6IFK - chains B and N of the 10 polymer chains in the assembly; structure by electron microscopy, 3.20 A resolution.

Chain B:
Protein: Type III-A CRISPR-associated RAMP protein Csm4
Source organism: Streptococcus thermophilus ND03
UniProtKB: A0A2U2M037 (A0A2U2M037_STRTR); numbering as in UniProt (aligned over 1-299)
Sequence (299 residues; row label = number of the first residue in the row):
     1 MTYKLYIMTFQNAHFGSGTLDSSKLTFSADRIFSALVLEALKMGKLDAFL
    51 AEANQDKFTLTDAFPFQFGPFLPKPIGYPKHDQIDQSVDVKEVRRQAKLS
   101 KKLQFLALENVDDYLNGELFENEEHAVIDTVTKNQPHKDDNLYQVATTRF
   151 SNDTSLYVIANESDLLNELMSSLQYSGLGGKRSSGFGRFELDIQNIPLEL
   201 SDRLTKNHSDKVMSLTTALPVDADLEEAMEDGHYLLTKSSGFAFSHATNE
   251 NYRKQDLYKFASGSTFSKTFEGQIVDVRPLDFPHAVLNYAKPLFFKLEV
Disordered / not traced: 1, 83-85
Reported in the primary citation:
  - conformationally variable residues (order/disorder transition): Asp82 to Gln104

Chain N:
Molecule: crRNA
Sequence (34 nucleotides; row label = number of the first residue in the row):
     1 ACGGAAACGCUUUCUAGCUCGCUAUAAUUACCCA

Chain B / chain N interface:
Residue-residue contacts - 59 pairs, chain B then chain N:
  His14(B) - G4(N)  salt bridge to the phosphate
  Gly16(B) - G3(N)  hydrogen bond to the sugar
  Gly16(B) - G4(N)  hydrogen bond to the phosphate
  Gly18(B) - G3(N)  hydrogen bond to the sugar
  Thr19(B) - G3(N)  hydrogen bond to the sugar
  Thr19(B) - G4(N)  phosphate contact
  Leu20(B) - A7(N)  base contact
  Arg31(B) - C2(N)  hydrogen bond to the sugar
  Arg31(B) - G3(N)  hydrogen bond to the phosphate
  Arg31(B) - G4(N)  salt bridge to the phosphate
  Phe33(B) - A1(N)  phosphate contact
  Ser34(B) - A1(N)  phosphate contact
  Ser34(B) - C2(N)  hydrogen bond to the sugar
  Ala35(B) - C2(N)  base contact
  Val37(B) - A1(N)  sugar contact
  Leu38(B) - A1(N)  sugar contact
  Leu38(B) - C2(N)  phosphate contact
  Leu46(B) - A1(N)  base contact
  Thr132(B) - G9(N)  base contact
  Lys133(B) - G9(N)  phosphate contact
  Asn134(B) - A7(N)  hydrogen bond to the sugar
  Asn134(B) - C8(N)  hydrogen bond to the sugar
  Asn134(B) - G9(N)  hydrogen bond to the base
  Asn134(B) - C10(N)  hydrogen bond to the sugar
  Gln135(B) - A7(N)  phosphate contact
  Gln135(B) - C8(N)  phosphate contact
  Pro136(B) - C8(N)  base contact
  Pro136(B) - C10(N)  sugar contact
  Leu142(B) - G9(N)  base contact
  Tyr143(B) - A7(N)  stacking on the base
  Leu173(B) - C2(N)  base contact
  Gly177(B) - C2(N)  hydrogen bond to the base
  Leu178(B) - C2(N)  base contact
  Gly179(B) - C2(N)  hydrogen bond to the base
  Gly179(B) - G4(N)  sugar contact
  Gly180(B) - G4(N)  phosphate contact
  Gly180(B) - A5(N)  phosphate contact
  Lys181(B) - A6(N)  base contact
  Lys181(B) - A7(N)  base contact
  Arg182(B) - C2(N)  base contact
  Ser183(B) - A6(N)  phosphate contact
  Ser240(B) - G3(N)  hydrogen bond to the base
  Gly241(B) - G3(N)  base contact
  Phe242(B) - C2(N)  phosphate contact
  Phe242(B) - G4(N)  base contact
  Ala243(B) - C2(N)  phosphate contact
  Phe244(B) - A1(N)  hydrogen bond to the sugar
  Phe244(B) - C2(N)  hydrogen bond to the phosphate
  Phe244(B) - G4(N)  sugar contact
  Phe244(B) - A5(N)  sugar contact
  Asn251(B) - G4(N)  hydrogen bond to the base
  Arg253(B) - G3(N)  hydrogen bond to the base
  Lys254(B) - G3(N)  salt bridge to the phosphate
  His284(B) - A1(N)  hydrogen bond to the sugar
  Ala285(B) - A1(N)  base contact
  Val286(B) - A1(N)  phosphate contact
  Leu287(B) - A1(N)  hydrogen bond to the phosphate
  Asn288(B) - A1(N)  hydrogen bond to the phosphate
  Tyr289(B) - A1(N)  phosphate contact
Also at the interface, not in a pair above, chain B (49 interface residues in all): Phe15, Ser17, Asp30, Leu41, His137, Asp140, Ser176, Ser245
Also at the interface, not in a pair above, chain N (11 interface residues in all): U11

Summary:
Chain B and chain N form an interface of 49 and 11 residues respectively, with 21 hydrogen bonds, 3 salt
bridges and 1 aromatic stacking contact. Polar pairs include Asn134(B)-G9(N), Gly177(B)-C2(N) and
Gly179(B)-C2(N). From the paper: conformational variability at Asp82(B).
Here chain B is Type III-A CRISPR-associated RAMP protein Csm4 (Streptococcus thermophilus ND03) and chain N
is crRNA. Entry 6IFK (Cryo-EM structure of type III-A Csm-CTR1 complex, AMPPNP bound) was determined by
electron microscopy together with 6IFL, 6IFN, 6IFR, 6IFU, 6IFY, 6IFZ and 6IG0 from the same study.
